4DYG - chain A; structure by X-ray diffraction, 1.70 A resolution.

Chain A:
Protein: Basic endochitinase C
From: Secale cereale
Notes: EC 3.2.1.14
UniProt: Q9FRV0 (CHIC_SECCE); residues 1-243 here correspond to UniProt positions 24-266 (UniProt number = residue number + 23)
Amino-acid sequence (244 residues; numbered 0 to 243; the number before each row is that of its first residue; numbering starts at 0):
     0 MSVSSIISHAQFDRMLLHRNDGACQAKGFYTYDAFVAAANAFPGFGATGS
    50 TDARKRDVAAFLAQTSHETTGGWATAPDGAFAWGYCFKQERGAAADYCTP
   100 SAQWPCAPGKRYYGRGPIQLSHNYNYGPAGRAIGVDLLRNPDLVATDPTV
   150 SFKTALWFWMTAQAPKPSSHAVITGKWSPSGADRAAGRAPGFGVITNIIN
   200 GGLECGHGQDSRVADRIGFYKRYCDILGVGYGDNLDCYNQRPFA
Unresolved in the structure: 0, 243
Construct notes: expression tag (0)
Disulfide bonds: C23-C85, C97-C105, C204-C236
Bound ions: Zn2+ site 1: H8, D12 (together with sulfate ion); Zn2+ site 2: H17, D20; Zn2+ site 3 near H121 (its only coordinating residue here); Zn2+ site 4 near H206 (its only coordinating residue here)

Overview:
H8 and D12 form the Zn2+ site 1. The Zn2+ site 2 is built by H17 and D20.
Chain A is Basic endochitinase C (Secale cereale); the structure, Crystal Structure of a Family GH-19
Chitinase from rye seeds in complex with (GlcNAc)4, was determined by X-ray diffraction, deposited together
with 4DWX.
